2VD1 - chains A and B; structure by X-ray diffraction, 2.25 A resolution.

[Chain A (and B)]
Protein: Glutathione-requiring prostaglandin D synthase
Source organism: Homo sapiens
Notes: EC 5.3.99.2; chain B of this document is another copy of the same molecule, construct and numbering; everything in this record applies to it too
UniProtKB: O60760 (PTGD2_HUMAN); residue numbers follow UniProt; this construct covers 1-199
Sequence (199 residues; each row starts with the number of its first residue):
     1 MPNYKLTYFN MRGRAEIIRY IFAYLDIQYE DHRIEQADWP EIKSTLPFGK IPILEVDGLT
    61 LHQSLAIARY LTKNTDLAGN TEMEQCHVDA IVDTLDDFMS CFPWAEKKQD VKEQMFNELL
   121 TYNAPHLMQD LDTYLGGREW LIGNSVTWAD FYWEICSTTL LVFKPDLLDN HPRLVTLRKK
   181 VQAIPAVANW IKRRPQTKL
Not modelled in the structure: 1
UniProt features mapped onto this chain:
  - binding site (glutathione): Tyr8, Arg14, Trp39, Gly49 to Ile51, Gln63, Ser64
  - mutagenesis: Asp93 (D93N: Loss of activation by calcium or magnesium ions), Asp96 (D96N: Increases PGD2 synthesis. Loss of activation by calcium or magnesium ions), Asp97 (D97N: Reduces PGD2 synthesis by 99%. Loss of activation by calcium or magnesium ions)
Residues lining bound ligands: glutathione (GSH): Tyr8, Phe9, Arg14, Trp39, Lys43, Gly49, Lys50, Ile51, Pro52, Gln63, Ser64

[Chain A / chain B interface]
Pairs across the interface (51; chain A residue first):
  Pro47(A) - Asp130(B)
  Phe48(A) - Ile91(B)  hydrophobic
  Phe48(A) - Thr94(B)
  Phe48(A) - Asp130(B)
  Phe48(A) - Leu131(B)  hydrophobic
  Phe48(A) - Tyr134(B)  hydrophobic
  Leu59(A) - Met83(B)  hydrophobic
  Thr60(A) - His87(B)
  Leu61(A) - Met83(B)  hydrophobic
  Leu61(A) - Cys86(B)  hydrophobic
  Leu61(A) - His87(B)
  His62(A) - Ala90(B)
  His62(A) - Thr94(B)
  Gln63(A) - Ala90(B)
  Gln63(A) - Asp93(B)
  Gln63(A) - Thr94(B)
  Gln63(A) - Asp97(B)  hydrogen bond
  Ala66(A) - Cys86(B)
  Ala66(A) - Asp89(B)
  Ala66(A) - Ala90(B)
  Arg69(A) - Arg69(B)
  Arg69(A) - Asp89(B)  salt bridge
  Tyr70(A) - Glu82(B)
  Tyr70(A) - Met83(B)
  Tyr70(A) - Cys86(B)  hydrophobic
  Lys73(A) - Gln85(B)  hydrogen bond
  Asn74(A) - Glu82(B)  hydrogen bond
  Glu82(A) - Tyr70(B)
  Glu82(A) - Asn74(B)  hydrogen bond
  Met83(A) - Leu59(B)  hydrophobic
  Met83(A) - Leu61(B)  hydrophobic
  Met83(A) - Tyr70(B)
  Gln85(A) - Lys73(B)  hydrogen bond
  Cys86(A) - Leu61(B)  hydrophobic
  Cys86(A) - Ala66(B)
  Cys86(A) - Tyr70(B)  hydrophobic
  His87(A) - Leu61(B)
  Asp89(A) - Ala66(B)
  Asp89(A) - Arg69(B)  salt bridge
  Ala90(A) - His62(B)
  Ala90(A) - Gln63(B)
  Ala90(A) - Ala66(B)
  Ile91(A) - Phe48(B)  hydrophobic
  Asp93(A) - Gln63(B)
  Thr94(A) - Phe48(B)
  Thr94(A) - His62(B)
  Thr94(A) - Gln63(B)  hydrogen bond
  Asp97(A) - Gln63(B)  hydrogen bond
  Asp130(A) - Pro47(B)
  Asp130(A) - Phe48(B)
  Tyr134(A) - Phe48(B)  hydrophobic
Other interface residues (no listed pair), chain A (30 interface residues in all): Val56, Leu65, Ile67, Leu127, Leu131
Other interface residues (no listed pair), chain B (27 interface residues in all): Leu65, Ile67

[Overview]
30 residues of chain A and 27 residues of chain B are in contact, with 7 hydrogen bonds and 2 salt bridges.
Polar pairs include Arg69(A)-Asp89(B), Gln63(A)-Asp97(B) and Lys73(A)-Gln85(B). Bound to chain A: glutathione.
Both chains are Glutathione-requiring prostaglandin D synthase (Homo sapiens). Entry 2VD1 (Complex structure
of prostaglandin D2 synthase at 2.25A) was determined by X-ray diffraction together with 2VCQ, 2VCW, 2VCX,
2VCZ and 2VD0 from the same study.
